Entry 8G3I (X-ray diffraction, 3.02 A resolution); this record covers chain A.

# Chain A
Molecule: PCP-C didomain
From: Thermobifida fusca YX
UniProt: Q47NR9 (Q47NR9_THEFY); numbering as in UniProt (aligned over 2481-3008)
Amino-acid sequence (528 residues; numbered 2481 to 3008; the number before each row is that of its first residue):
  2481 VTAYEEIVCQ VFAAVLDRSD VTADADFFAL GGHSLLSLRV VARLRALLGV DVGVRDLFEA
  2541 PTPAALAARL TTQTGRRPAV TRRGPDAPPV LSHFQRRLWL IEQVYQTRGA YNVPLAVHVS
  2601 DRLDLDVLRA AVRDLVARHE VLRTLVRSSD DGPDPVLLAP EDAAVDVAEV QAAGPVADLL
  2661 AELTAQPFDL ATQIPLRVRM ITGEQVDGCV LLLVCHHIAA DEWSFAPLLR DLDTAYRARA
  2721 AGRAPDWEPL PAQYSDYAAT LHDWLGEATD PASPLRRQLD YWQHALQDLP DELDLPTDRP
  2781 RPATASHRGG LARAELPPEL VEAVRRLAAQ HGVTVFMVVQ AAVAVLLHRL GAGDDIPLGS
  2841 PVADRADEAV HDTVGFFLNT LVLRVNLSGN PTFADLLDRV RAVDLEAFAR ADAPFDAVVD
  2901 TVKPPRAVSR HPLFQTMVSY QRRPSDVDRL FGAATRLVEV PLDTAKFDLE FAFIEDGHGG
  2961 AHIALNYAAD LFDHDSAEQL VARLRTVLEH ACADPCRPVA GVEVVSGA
Disordered / not traced: 2481, 2552-2556, 2957-2960, 3000-3008
Glycans and other covalent adducts: compound YJI linked to Ser2514
What the authors report for this chain:
  - binding site for the ligand YJI: Arg2577
  - mutagenesis - R2577G/E2702S: unchanged catalytic activity
  - mutagenesis - R2577G/E2702S/L2942R, R2577G/E2702S/L2942R/D2943T/T2944A, R2577G/E2702S/L2942R/D2943T/T2944A/E2950W, R2577G/E2702S/L2942R/E2950W, R2577G/E2702S/E2950W: decreased catalytic activity
  - catalytic residues: His2697 (proposed by the authors, not directly observed)

# Overview
Covalently linked compound YJI: at Ser2514. From the paper: the catalytic residue His2697;
R2577G/E2702S/L2942R, R2577G/E2702S/L2942R/D2943T/T2944A and R2577G/E2702S/L2942R/D2943T/T2944A/E2950W, among
others, reduce catalytic activity; 6 substitutions were tested in all.
Chain A is PCP-C didomain (Thermobifida fusca YX); the structure, Non-ribosomal PCP-C didomain (thioether
stabilised glycolic acid) acceptor bound state, was determined by X-ray diffraction (same publication as
8G3J).
